PDB entry 5KEM | electron microscopy, 5.50 A resolution (low resolution: residue-level contacts below are approximate; hydrogen-bond / salt-bridge calls are withheld) | chains C and B of the 10 polymer chains in the assembly

== Chain C ==
Name: BDBV91 variable Fab domain light chain
From: Homo sapiens
Notes: antibody fragment or engineered binder
Amino-acid sequence (107 residues; numbered 1 to 107; the number before each row is that of its first residue):
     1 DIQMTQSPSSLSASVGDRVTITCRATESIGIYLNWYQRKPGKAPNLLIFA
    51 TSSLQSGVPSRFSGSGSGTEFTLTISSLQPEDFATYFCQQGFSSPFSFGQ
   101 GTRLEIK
Cystine bridges: Cys23-Cys88

== Chain B ==
Name: BDBV91 variable Fab domain heavy chain
From: Homo sapiens
Notes: antibody fragment or engineered binder
Amino-acid sequence (121 residues; numbered 1 to 110 plus 11 insertion-coded residues; the number before each row is that of its first residue; a row labelled like 82A-82C holds insertion residues (82A, then the next letters in order)):
     1 QVQLVQSGAELKPPGASVKVSCKPSGYTFTDYYIHWVRQAPGQGLEWMGW
    51 IN
   52A P
    53 KSGETHYAQKFRGWVTLTRDTSISTTYMDL
82A-82C TRL
    83 KSDDTAVYFCARGDLETT
100A-100G IFFYNAV
   101 DVWGQGTLVT
Cystine bridges: Cys22-Cys92

== How chain C and chain B interact ==
Contacting residue pairs (22; chain C residue first):
  Tyr32(C) with Ile100A(B); Phe100B(B); Phe100C(B)
  Asn34(C) with Asn100E(B)
  Tyr36(C) with Asn100E(B); Ala100F(B); Asp101(B)
  Ala43(C) with Asp101(B); Gly104(B)
  Pro44(C) with Asp101(B)
  Leu46(C) with Val100G(B)
  Phe49(C) with Tyr100D(B)
  Ala50(C) with Tyr100D(B)
  Thr51(C) with Tyr100D(B)
  Gln89(C) with Asn100E(B)
  Gly91(C) with Phe100C(B)
  Ser94(C) with Tyr59(B)
  Phe96(C) with Trp47(B); Trp50(B); Asn100E(B)
  Phe98(C) with Leu45(B)
  Gln100(C) with Gly44(B)
Also at the interface, not in a pair above, chain C (17 interface residues in all): Gln55, Phe92
Also at the interface, not in a pair above, chain B (15 interface residues in all): Gln43

== Overview ==
17 residues of chain C and 15 residues of chain B are in contact.
Chain C is BDBV91 variable Fab domain light chain and chain B is BDBV91 variable Fab domain heavy chain, both
from Homo sapiens; the structure, EBOV sGP in complex with variable Fab domains of IgGs c13C6 and BDBV91, was
determined by electron microscopy together with 5KEN from the same study.
